PDB entry 5M7E | X-ray diffraction, 2.05 A resolution | chains A and E of the 6 polymer chains in the assembly

# Chain A
Name: Tubulin alpha-1B chain
From: Bos taurus
UniProtKB: P81947 (TBA1B_BOVIN); residue numbers follow UniProt; this construct covers 1-451
Chain sequence (451 residues; row label = number of the first residue in the row):
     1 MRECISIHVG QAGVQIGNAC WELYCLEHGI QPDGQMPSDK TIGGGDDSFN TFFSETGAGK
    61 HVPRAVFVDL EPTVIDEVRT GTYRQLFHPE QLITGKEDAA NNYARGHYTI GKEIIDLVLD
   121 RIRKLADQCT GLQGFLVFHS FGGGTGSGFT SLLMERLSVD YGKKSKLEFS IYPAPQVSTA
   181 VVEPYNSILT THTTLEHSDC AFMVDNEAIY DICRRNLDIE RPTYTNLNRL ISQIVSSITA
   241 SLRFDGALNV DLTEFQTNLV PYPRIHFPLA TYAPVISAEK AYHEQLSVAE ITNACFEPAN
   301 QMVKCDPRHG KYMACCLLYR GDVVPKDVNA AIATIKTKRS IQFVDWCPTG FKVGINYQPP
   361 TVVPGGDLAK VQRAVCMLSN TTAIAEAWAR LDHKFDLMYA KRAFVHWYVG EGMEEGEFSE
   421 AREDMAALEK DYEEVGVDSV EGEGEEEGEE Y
Not modelled in the structure: 437-451
Ion coordination: Ca2+: Asp-39, Thr-41, Gly-44, Glu-55
Residues lining bound ligands:
  - GTP (guanosine-5'-triphosphate): Gly-10, Gln-11, Ala-12, Gln-15, Ile-16, Asp-69, Asp-98, Ala-99, Ala-100, Asn-101, Ser-140, Gly-142, Gly-143, Gly-144, Thr-145, Gly-146, Ile-171, Pro-173, Val-177, Ser-178, Thr-179, Glu-183, Asn-206, Tyr-224, Leu-227, Asn-228, Ile-231
  - SD5 (5-[2,6-di(morpholin-4-yl)pyrimidin-4-yl]-4-(trifluoromethyl)pyridin-2-amine): Asn-101, Thr-179, Ala-180, Val-181
What the authors report for this chain:
  - binding site for SD5: Asn-101, Ser-178

# Chain E
Name: Stathmin-4
From: Rattus norvegicus
UniProtKB: P63043 (STMN4_RAT), isoform P63043-3; residues 3-145 here correspond to UniProt positions 74-216 (UniProt number = residue number + 71)
Chain sequence (143 residues; row label = number of the first residue in the row):
     3 MADMEVIELN KCTSGQSFEV ILKPPSFDGV PEFNASLPRR RDPSLEEIQK KLEAAEERRK
    63 YQEAELLKHL AEKREHEREV IQKAIEENNN FIKMAKEKLA QKMESNKENR EAHLAAMLER
   123 LQEKDKHAEE VRKNKELKEE ASR
Not modelled in the structure: 3-5, 29-43, 144-145
Construct notes: cloning artifact (3-4)

# Chain A / chain E interface
Pairs across the interface (60; chain A residue first):
  His-107(A) / Leu-54(E)
  Tyr-108(A) / Ala-57(E)  hydrophobic
  Tyr-108(A) / Arg-61(E)
  Thr-109(A) / Arg-61(E)  hydrogen bond
  Lys-112(A) / Glu-58(E)  salt bridge
  Leu-152(A) / Ile-50(E)  hydrophobic
  Glu-155(A) / Pro-45(E)
  Glu-155(A) / Ile-50(E)
  Arg-156(A) / Leu-47(E)
  Arg-156(A) / Ile-50(E)
  Arg-156(A) / Gln-51(E)
  Ser-158(A) / Asp-44(E)
  Val-159(A) / Pro-45(E)
  Val-159(A) / Ile-50(E)  hydrophobic
  Glu-196(A) / Asp-44(E)
  His-197(A) / Asp-44(E)  salt bridge
  His-197(A) / Pro-45(E)
  Asp-245(A) / Cys-14(E)
  Asp-245(A) / Ser-16(E)
  Ala-247(A) / Asn-12(E)
  Ala-247(A) / Ser-19(E)
  Leu-248(A) / Ser-19(E)
  Pro-325(A) / Gln-18(E)
  Pro-325(A) / Phe-20(E)  hydrophobic
  Asn-329(A) / Val-8(E)
  Asn-329(A) / Phe-20(E)
  Asn-329(A) / Val-22(E)
  Lys-336(A) / Leu-24(E)
  Asp-345(A) / Pro-27(E)
  Asp-345(A) / Ser-28(E)  hydrogen bond (backbone-backbone)
  Trp-346(A) / Pro-27(E)
  Cys-347(A) / Pro-27(E)
  Pro-348(A) / Lys-25(E)
  Pro-348(A) / Pro-27(E)
  Thr-349(A) / Ile-23(E)
  Thr-349(A) / Leu-24(E)  hydrogen bond (backbone-backbone)
  Thr-349(A) / Lys-25(E)  hydrogen bond (backbone-backbone)
  Gly-350(A) / Val-22(E)
  Phe-351(A) / Glu-21(E)
  Phe-351(A) / Val-22(E)  hydrogen bond (backbone-backbone)
  Lys-352(A) / Phe-20(E)
  Lys-352(A) / Glu-21(E)  salt bridge
  Val-353(A) / Ser-19(E)
  Val-353(A) / Phe-20(E)  hydrogen bond (backbone-backbone)
  Gly-354(A) / Gln-18(E)
  Ile-355(A) / Gly-17(E)
  Ile-355(A) / Gln-18(E)  hydrogen bond (backbone-backbone)
  Asn-356(A) / Ser-16(E)
  Tyr-357(A) / Thr-15(E)
  Tyr-357(A) / Ser-16(E)  hydrogen bond (backbone-backbone)
  Tyr-357(A) / Gly-17(E)
  Tyr-357(A) / Gln-18(E)  hydrogen bond
  Val-409(A) / Gln-64(E)  hydrogen bond (backbone-side chain)
  Gly-410(A) / Arg-61(E)
  Gly-410(A) / Gln-64(E)
  Glu-411(A) / Arg-61(E)  hydrogen bond (backbone-side chain)
  Gly-412(A) / Ala-57(E)
  Gly-412(A) / Arg-60(E)  hydrogen bond (backbone-side chain)
  Gly-412(A) / Arg-61(E)
  Glu-414(A) / Arg-60(E)  salt bridge
Interface residues without a listed pair, chain A (40 interface residues in all): Glu-113, Gly-246, Val-328, Ile-332, Ala-333
Interface residues without a listed pair, chain E (32 interface residues in all): Met-6, Pro-26, Ser-46, Lys-53, Glu-55

# In short
40 residues of chain A face 32 of chain E across their interface; the contacts include 12 hydrogen bonds and 4
salt bridges. Polar pairs include Lys-112(A)/Glu-58(E), His-197(A)/Asp-44(E) and Lys-352(A)/Glu-21(E). Bound
to chain A: GTP and compound SD5. The paper reports a binding site for SD5 at Asn-101(A) and Ser-178(A).
Chain A is Tubulin alpha-1B chain (Bos taurus) and chain E is Stathmin-4 (Rattus norvegicus); the structure,
Tubulin-BKM120 complex, was determined by X-ray diffraction (same publication as 5M8D, 5JHA, 5JHB, 5M7G and
5M8G).
